Entry 6FB1 (X-ray diffraction, 3.02 A resolution); this record covers chains B and G of the 6 polymer chains in the assembly.

Chain B:
Molecule: DNA endonuclease I-CreI
Organism: Chlamydomonas reinhardtii
Notes: EC 3.1.-.-
Amino-acid sequence (154 residues; each row starts with the number of its first residue):
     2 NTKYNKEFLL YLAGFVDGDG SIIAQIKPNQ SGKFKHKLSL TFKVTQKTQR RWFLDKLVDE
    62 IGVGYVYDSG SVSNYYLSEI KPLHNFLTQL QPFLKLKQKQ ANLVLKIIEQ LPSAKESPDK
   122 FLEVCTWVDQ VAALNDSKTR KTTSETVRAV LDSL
Metal / ion sites: Mg2+ site 1: Gly19 (shared with 1 residue of chain A; 1 residue of chain D; DA615(G) of chain G); Mg2+ site 2: Asp20 (shared with 1 residue of chain A; 1 residue of chain E; 1 residue of chain F)

Chain G:
Molecule: 10-nt DNA strand
Sequence (10 nucleotides; numbered 615 to 624; the number before each row is that of its first residue):
   615 AGAAGTCTGA
Metal / ion sites: Mg2+ site 1: DA615 (shared with 1 residue of chain A; Asp20(B) of chain B; 1 residue of chain D; 1 residue of chain E; 1 residue of chain F)

Interface between chain B and chain G:
Residue-residue contacts (30; chain B residue first):
  Gly19(B) - DA615(G)  phosphate contact
  Asp20(B) - DA615(G)  phosphate contact
  Gly21(B) - DA615(G)  sugar contact
  Gly21(B) - DG616(G)  phosphate contact
  Ser22(B) - DA615(G)  sugar contact
  Ser22(B) - DG616(G)  hydrogen bond to the phosphate
  Ile24(B) - DA617(G)  phosphate contact
  Gln26(B) - DA617(G)  sugar contact
  Gln26(B) - DA618(G)  hydrogen bond to the phosphate
  Lys28(B) - DA618(G)  base contact
  Lys28(B) - DG619(G)  hydrogen bond to the base
  Pro29(B) - DG619(G)  phosphate contact
  Lys44(B) - DG616(G)  hydrogen bond to the base
  Thr46(B) - DA615(G)  hydrogen bond to the base
  Tyr77(B) - DA617(G)  hydrogen bond to the base
  Lys98(B) - DG616(G)  salt bridge to the phosphate
  Ala133(B) - DA617(G)  phosphate contact
  Asn136(B) - DG616(G)  phosphate contact
  Asn136(B) - DA617(G)  phosphate contact
  Asp137(B) - DG616(G)  hydrogen bond to the phosphate
  Ser138(B) - DA617(G)  hydrogen bond to the phosphate
  Thr140(B) - DG616(G)  base contact
  Thr140(B) - DA617(G)  phosphate contact
  Thr140(B) - DA618(G)  sugar contact
  Arg141(B) - DA617(G)  phosphate contact
  Arg141(B) - DA618(G)  phosphate contact
  Lys142(B) - DA617(G)  phosphate contact
  Lys142(B) - DA618(G)  hydrogen bond to the phosphate
  Lys142(B) - DG619(G)  salt bridge to the phosphate
  Thr143(B) - DA618(G)  hydrogen bond to the phosphate
Interface residues without a listed pair, chain B (21 interface residues in all): Ile23

Overview:
Chain B and chain G form an interface of 21 and 5 residues respectively, with 10 hydrogen bonds and 2 salt
bridges. Polar contacts include Lys28(B)-DG619(G), Lys44(B)-DG616(G) and Thr46(B)-DA615(G). Asp20(B) and
DA615(G) coordinate Mg2+ site 1.
Here chain B is DNA endonuclease I-CreI (Chlamydomonas reinhardtii) and chain G is a 10-nt DNA strand. Entry
6FB1 (Crystal Structure of a Tailored I-CreI Homing Endonuclease Protein (3115 variant) in complex with its
target ...) was determined by X-ray diffraction (same publication as 6FB0, 6FB2, 6FB5, 6FB6, 6FB7, 6FB8 and
6FB9).
